Entry 3FUA (X-ray diffraction, 2.67 A resolution); this record covers chain A.

Chain A:
Protein: L-fuculose-1-phosphate aldolase
Source organism: Escherichia coli
Notes: EC 4.1.2.17
Reference sequence: P0AB87 (FUCA_ECOLI); residue numbers follow UniProt; this construct covers 1-215
Chain sequence (215 residues; each row starts with the number of its first residue):
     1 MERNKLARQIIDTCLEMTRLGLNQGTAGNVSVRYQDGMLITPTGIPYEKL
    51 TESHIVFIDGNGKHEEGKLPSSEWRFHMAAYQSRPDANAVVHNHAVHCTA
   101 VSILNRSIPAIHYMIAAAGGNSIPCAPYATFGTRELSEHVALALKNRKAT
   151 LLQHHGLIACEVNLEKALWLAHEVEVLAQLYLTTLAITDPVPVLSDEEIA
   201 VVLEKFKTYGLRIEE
Not modelled in the structure: 207-215
Glycans and other covalent adducts: beta-mercaptoethanol (BME) linked to Cys-14
Ion coordination: Zn2+: Glu-73, His-92, His-94, His-155

Summary:
The Zn2+ site is built by Glu-73, His-92, His-94 and His-155.
Chain A is L-fuculose-1-phosphate aldolase (Escherichia coli); the structure, L-fuculose-1-phosphate aldolase
crystal form K, was determined by X-ray diffraction, deposited together with 4FUA.
